Entry 7X7Q (electron microscopy, 7.02 A resolution (low resolution: residue-level contacts below are approximate; hydrogen-bond / salt-bridge calls are withheld)); this record covers chains P and I of the 16 polymer chains in the assembly.

# Chain P
Name: Holliday junction ATP-dependent DNA helicase RuvB
From: Pseudomonas aeruginosa PAO1
Notes: EC 3.6.4.12
UniProtKB: Q51426 (RUVB_PSEAE); numbering as in UniProt (aligned over 1-352)
Chain sequence (352 residues; row label = number of the first residue in the row):
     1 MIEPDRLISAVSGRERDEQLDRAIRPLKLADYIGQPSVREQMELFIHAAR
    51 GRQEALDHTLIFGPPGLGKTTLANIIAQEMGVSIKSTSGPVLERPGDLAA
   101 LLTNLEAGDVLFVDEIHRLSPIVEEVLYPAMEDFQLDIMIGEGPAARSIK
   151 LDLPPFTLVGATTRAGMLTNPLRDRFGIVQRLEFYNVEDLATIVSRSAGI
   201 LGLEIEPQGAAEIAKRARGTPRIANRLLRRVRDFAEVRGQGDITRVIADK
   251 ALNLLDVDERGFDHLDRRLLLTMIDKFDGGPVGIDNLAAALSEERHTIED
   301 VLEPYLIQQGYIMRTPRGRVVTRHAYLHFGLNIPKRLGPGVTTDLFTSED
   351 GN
Not modelled in the structure: 1-21, 141-144, 335-352
Swiss-Prot annotation at these positions:
  - binding site (ATP): Ile24, Arg25, Gly66, Lys69, Thr70, Thr71, Glu132 to Phe134, Arg175, Arg222
  - binding site (ADP): Ile33, Gly66 to Thr71, Tyr185
  - binding site (Mg(2+)): Thr70
  - binding site (DNA): Arg295, Arg314, Arg319
What the authors report for this chain:
  - mutagenesis - R175A, R314A, R317A, R319A: abolished catalytic activity

# Chain I
Molecule: 40-nt DNA strand
Sequence (40 nucleotides; each row starts with the number of its first residue):
     4 ATATTATAATATATAATAATAAATATTTAATATTATAATA

# How chain P and chain I interact
Contacting residue pairs (16; chain P residue first):
  Val282(P) - DA9(I)
  Gly283(P) - DA9(I)
  Ile284(P) - DA9(I)
  Ile284(P) - DT10(I)
  Asp285(P) - DA9(I)
  Arg314(P) - DA11(I)
  Thr315(P) - DT10(I)
  Pro316(P) - DA9(I)
  Pro316(P) - DT10(I)
  Arg317(P) - DT7(I)
  Arg317(P) - DT8(I)
  Arg317(P) - DA9(I)
  Arg317(P) - DT10(I)
  Gly318(P) - DA9(I)
  Gly318(P) - DT10(I)
  Arg319(P) - DT10(I)

# Summary
10 residues of chain P and 5 residues of chain I are in contact. UniProt lists 11 ATP-binding residues, 8
ADP-binding residues, Mg2+-binding residue Thr70(P) and 3 DNA-binding residues on chain P. From the paper:
R175A, R314A and R317A of chain P, among others, abolish catalytic activity.
Chain P is Holliday junction ATP-dependent DNA helicase RuvB (Pseudomonas aeruginosa PAO1) and chain I is a
40-nt DNA strand; the structure, CryoEM structure of RuvA-RuvB-Holliday junction complex, was determined by
electron microscopy together with 7X7P, 7X5A and 7X5B from the same study.
